PDB entry 5UA1 | X-ray diffraction, 2.90 A resolution | chains B and A of the 4 polymer chains in the assembly

== Chain B (and A) ==
Protein: HTH-type transcriptional repressor KstR
Source organism: Mycobacterium tuberculosis (strain ATCC 25618 / H37Rv)
Notes: chain A of this document is another copy of the same molecule, construct and numbering; everything in this record applies to it too
UniProtKB: P96856 (KSTR_MYCTU); residues -1 to 199 here correspond to UniProt positions 20-220 (UniProt number = residue number + 21)
Sequence (203 residues; numbered -3 to 199; the number before each row is that of its first residue; numbers below 1 keep their minus sign (Gly-3 is residue -3)):
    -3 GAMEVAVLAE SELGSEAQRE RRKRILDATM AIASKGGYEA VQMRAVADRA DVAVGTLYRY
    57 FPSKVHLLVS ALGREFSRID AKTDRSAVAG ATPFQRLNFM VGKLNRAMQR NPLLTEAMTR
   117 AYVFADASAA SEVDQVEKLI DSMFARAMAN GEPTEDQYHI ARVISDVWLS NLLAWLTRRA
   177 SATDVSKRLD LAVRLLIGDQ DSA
Disordered / not traced: -3 to 8, 79-84, 146-147, 195-199 (chain A: -3 to 8, 79-86, 147, 195-199)
Construct notes: expression tag (-3 to -2); conflict Glu0 (Lys21 in P96856)
Curated features (UniProtKB/Swiss-Prot):
  - DNA-binding region: Gln38 to Phe57 (H-T-H motif)

== Chain B / chain A interface ==
Residue-residue contacts (41):
  Tyr34(B) with Phe120(A), hydrophobic
  Arg116(B) with Phe120(A), hydrogen bond (side chain-backbone)
  Val119(B) with Val119(A)
  Phe120(B) with Tyr34(A), hydrophobic; Arg116(A), hydrogen bond (backbone-side chain); Phe120(A), hydrophobic
  Ala121(B) with Arg116(A); Thr173(A)
  Asp122(B) with Arg116(A), salt bridge; Thr173(A)
  Ala123(B) with Thr173(A)
  Ala126(B) with Thr173(A)
  Val129(B) with Arg175(A)
  Asp130(B) with Arg175(A)
  Glu133(B) with Arg175(A), salt bridge
  His155(B) with Leu187(A); Leu191(A)
  Ile156(B) with Leu191(A), hydrophobic
  Arg158(B) with Arg184(A); Leu187(A)
  Val159(B) with Val159(A), hydrophobic; Val163(A), hydrophobic
  Asp162(B) with Asp162(A); Val163(A); Ser166(A), hydrogen bond
  Val163(B) with Val159(A), hydrophobic; Asp162(A)
  Ser166(B) with Asp162(A), hydrogen bond
  Asn167(B) with Asp162(A)
  Leu169(B) with Val119(A)
  Thr173(B) with Asp122(A); Ala123(A); Ala126(A)
  Arg175(B) with Ala126(A); Val129(A); Glu133(A), salt bridge
  Leu187(B) with His155(A)
  Ala188(B) with Val159(A), hydrophobic
  Leu191(B) with His155(A); Ile156(A), hydrophobic; Leu192(A), hydrophobic
Other interface residues (no listed pair), chain B (30 interface residues in all): Tyr118, Arg174, Arg184, Leu192, Gly194
Other interface residues (no listed pair), chain A (29 interface residues in all): Glu112, Ala121, Asp130, Arg158, Asn167, Leu169, Ala188, Gly194

== In short ==
Chain B and chain A form an interface of 30 and 29 residues respectively, with 4 hydrogen bonds and 3 salt
bridges. Polar contacts include Asp122(B)-Arg116(A), Glu133(B)-Arg175(A) and Arg116(B)-Phe120(A). Both chains
are HTH-type transcriptional repressor KstR (Mycobacterium tuberculosis (strain ATCC 25618 / H37Rv)). Entry
5UA1 (Mycobacterium tuberculosis KstR in complex with an 18-bp DNA operator) was determined by X-ray
diffraction.
Both chains are HTH-type transcriptional repressor KstR (Mycobacterium tuberculosis (strain ATCC 25618 /
H37Rv)). Entry 5UA1 (Mycobacterium tuberculosis KstR in complex with a 18-bp DNA operator) was determined by
X-ray diffraction.
